1QJB - chains A and Q of the 4 polymer chains in the assembly; structure by X-ray diffraction, 2.00 A resolution.

Chain A:
Molecule: 14-3-3 protein zeta/delta
Organism: Homo sapiens
UniProt: P29312 (143Z_HUMAN); residue numbers follow UniProt; this construct covers 1-245
Chain sequence (245 residues; numbered 1 to 245; the number before each row is that of its first residue):
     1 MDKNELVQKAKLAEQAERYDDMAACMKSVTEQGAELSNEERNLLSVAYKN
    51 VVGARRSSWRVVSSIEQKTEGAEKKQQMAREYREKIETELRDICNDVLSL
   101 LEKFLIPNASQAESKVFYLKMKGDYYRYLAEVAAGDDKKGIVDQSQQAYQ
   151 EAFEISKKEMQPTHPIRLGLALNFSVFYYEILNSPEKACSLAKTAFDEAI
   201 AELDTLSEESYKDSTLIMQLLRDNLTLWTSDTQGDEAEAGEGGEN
Unresolved in the structure: 69-72, 233-245

Chain Q:
Molecule: Phosphopeptide
Chain sequence (8 residues; numbered 3 to 10; the number before each row is that of its first residue):
     3 ARSHSYPA
Modified residues: Ser-7 (phosphoserine; SEP)

How chain A and chain Q interact:
Pairs across the interface - 25 pairs, chain A then chain Q:
  Ser-45(A) / Pro-9(Q)
  Lys-49(A) / Ser-7(Q)
  Lys-49(A) / Pro-9(Q)  hydrogen bond (side chain-backbone)
  Lys-49(A) / Ala-10(Q)
  Arg-56(A) / Ser-7(Q)
  Lys-120(A) / Tyr-8(Q)  hydrogen bond (side chain-backbone)
  Lys-120(A) / Pro-9(Q)
  Arg-127(A) / Ser-7(Q)
  Tyr-128(A) / Ser-7(Q)
  Leu-172(A) / His-6(Q)
  Leu-172(A) / Ser-7(Q)
  Leu-172(A) / Tyr-8(Q)
  Asn-173(A) / Ser-7(Q)
  Asn-173(A) / Tyr-8(Q)  hydrogen bond (side chain-backbone)
  Val-176(A) / Ser-5(Q)
  Val-176(A) / His-6(Q)
  Glu-180(A) / Ser-5(Q)  hydrogen bond
  Ile-217(A) / Tyr-8(Q)  hydrophobic
  Asp-223(A) / His-6(Q)
  Asn-224(A) / Ser-5(Q)
  Asn-224(A) / His-6(Q)  hydrogen bond (side chain-backbone)
  Leu-227(A) / Ala-3(Q)  hydrophobic
  Leu-227(A) / Arg-4(Q)
  Leu-227(A) / Ser-5(Q)
  Trp-228(A) / Ser-5(Q)  hydrogen bond
Other interface residues (no listed pair), chain A (20 interface residues in all): Arg-60, Gly-169, Tyr-179, Asp-213, Leu-220

In short:
The interface between chain A and chain Q involves 20 residues on one side and 8 on the other, with 6 hydrogen
bonds. Polar pairs include Lys-49(A)/Pro-9(Q), Lys-120(A)/Tyr-8(Q) and Asn-173(A)/Tyr-8(Q).
Here chain A is 14-3-3 protein zeta/delta (Homo sapiens) and chain Q is Phosphopeptide. Entry 1QJB (14-3-3
zeta/phosphopeptide complex (mode 1)) was determined by X-ray diffraction, deposited together with 1QJA.
